PDB entry 5VSW | X-ray diffraction, 4.29 A resolution (low resolution: residue-level contacts below are approximate; hydrogen-bond / salt-bridge calls are withheld) | chains A and C of the 7 polymer chains in the assembly

# Chain A
Name: DNA-directed RNA polymerase subunit alpha
Source organism: Escherichia coli (strain K12)
Notes: EC 2.7.7.6
UniProtKB: P0A7Z4 (RPOA_ECOLI); residues 1-329 here = UniProt positions 1-329
Sequence (329 residues; row label = number of the first residue in the row):
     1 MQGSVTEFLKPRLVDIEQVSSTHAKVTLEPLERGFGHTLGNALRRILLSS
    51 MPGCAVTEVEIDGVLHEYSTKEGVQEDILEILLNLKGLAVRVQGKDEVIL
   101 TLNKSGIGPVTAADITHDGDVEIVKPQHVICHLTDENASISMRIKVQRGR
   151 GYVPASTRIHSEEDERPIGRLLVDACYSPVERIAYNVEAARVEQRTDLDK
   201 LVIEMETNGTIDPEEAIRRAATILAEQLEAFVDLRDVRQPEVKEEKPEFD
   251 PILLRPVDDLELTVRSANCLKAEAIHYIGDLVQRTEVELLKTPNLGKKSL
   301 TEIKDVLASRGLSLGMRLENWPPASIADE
Unresolved in the structure: 1-6, 326-329
Curated features (UniProtKB/Swiss-Prot):
  - region: Glu162 to Glu165 (Required for interaction with Crp at class II promoters)
  - modified residue: Arg265 (ADP-ribosylarginine), Lys297 (N6-acetyllysine), Lys298 (N6-acetyllysine)

# Chain C
Name: DNA-directed RNA polymerase subunit beta
Source organism: Escherichia coli (strain K12)
Notes: EC 2.7.7.6
UniProtKB: P0A8V2 (RPOB_ECOLI); residues 1-1342 here = UniProt positions 1-1342
Sequence (1342 residues; numbered 1 to 1342; the number before each row is that of its first residue):
     1 MVYSYTEKKRIRKDFGKRPQVLDVPYLLSIQLDSFQKFIEQDPEGQYGLE
    51 AAFRSVFPIQSYSGNSELQYVSYRLGEPVFDVQECQIRGVTYSAPLRVKL
   101 RLVIYEREAPEGTVKDIKEQEVYMGEIPLMTDNGTFVINGTERVIVSQLH
   151 RSPGVFFDSDKGKTHSSGKVLYNARIIPYRGSWLDFEFDPKDNLFVRIDR
   201 RRKLPATIILRALNYTTEQILDLFFEKVIFEIRDNKLQMELVPERLRGET
   251 ASFDIEANGKVYVEKGRRITARHIRQLEKDDVKLIEVPVEYIAGKVVAKD
   301 YIDESTGELICAANMELSLDLLAKLSQSGHKRIETLFTNDLDHGPYISET
   351 LRVDPTNDRLSALVEIYRMMRPGEPPTREAAESLFENLFFSEDRYDLSAV
   401 GRMKFNRSLLREEIEGSGILSKDDIIDVMKKLIDIRNGKGEVDDIDHLGN
   451 RRIRSVGEMAENQFRVGLVRVERAVKERLSLGDLDTLMPQDMINAKPISA
   501 AVKEFFGSSQLSQFMDQNNPLSEITHKRRISALGPGGLTRERAGFEVRDV
   551 HPTHYGRVCPIETPEGPNIGLINSLSVYAQTNEYGFLETPYRKVTDGVVT
   601 DEIHYLSAIEEGNYVIAQANSNLDEEGHFVEDLVTCRSKGESSLFSRDQV
   651 DYMDVSTQQVVSVGASLIPFLEHDDANRALMGANMQRQAVPTLRADKPLV
   701 GTGMERAVAVDSGVTAVAKRGGVVQYVDASRIVIKVNEDEMYPGEAGIDI
   751 YNLTKYTRSNQNTCINQMPCVSLGEPVERGDVLADGPSTDLGELALGQNM
   801 RVAFMPWNGYNFEDSILVSERVVQEDRFTTIHIQELACVSRDTKLGPEEI
   851 TADIPNVGEAALSKLDESGIVYIGAEVTGGDILVGKVTPKGETQLTPEEK
   901 LLRAIFGEKASDVKDSSLRVPNGVSGTVIDVQVFTRDGVEKDKRALEIEE
   951 MQLKQAKKDLSEELQILEAGLFSRIRAVLVAGGVEAEKLDKLPRDRWLEL
  1001 GLTDEEKQNQLEQLAEQYDELKHEFEKKLEAKRRKITQGDDLAPGVLKIV
  1051 KVYLAVKRRIQPGDKMAGRHGNKGVISKINPIEDMPYDENGTPVDIVLNP
  1101 LGVPSRMNIGQILETHLGMAAKGIGDKINAMLKQQQEVAKLREFIQRAYD
  1151 LGADVRQKVDLSTFSDEEVMRLAENLRKGMPIATPVFDGAKEAEIKELLK
  1201 LGDLPTSGQIRLYDGRTGEQFERPVTVGYMYMLKLNHLVDDKMHARSTGS
  1251 YSLVTQQPLGGKAQFGGQRFGEMEVWALEAYGAAYTLQEMLTVKSDDVNG
  1301 RTKMYKNIVDGNHQMEPGMPESFNVLLKEIRSLGINIELEDE
Unresolved in the structure: 1-2
Curated features (UniProtKB/Swiss-Prot):
  - modified residue (N6-acetyllysine): Lys1022, Lys1200

# Interface between chain A and chain C
Contacting residue pairs (73; chain A residue first):
  Asn41(A) - Tyr1087(C)
  Asn41(A) - Gly1215(C)
  Asn41(A) - Arg1216(C)
  Asn41(A) - Thr1217(C)
  Asn41(A) - Gly1218(C)
  Arg44(A) - Tyr1087(C)
  Arg44(A) - Gly1091(C)
  Arg45(A) - Glu1083(C)
  Arg45(A) - Asp1084(C)
  Arg45(A) - Gly1215(C)
  Arg45(A) - Arg1216(C)
  Ser49(A) - Glu1083(C)
  Leu65(A) - Gly874(C)
  His66(A) - Thr927(C)
  His66(A) - Val928(C)
  His66(A) - Ile929(C)
  Glu67(A) - Lys1057(C)
  Tyr68(A) - Tyr756(C)
  Tyr68(A) - Ile831(C)
  Tyr68(A) - Ile929(C)
  Tyr68(A) - Ala1055(C)
  Tyr68(A) - Lys1057(C)
  Thr70(A) - Ala729(C)
  Thr70(A) - Lys755(C)
  Lys71(A) - Asp728(C)
  Glu72(A) - Asp728(C)
  Glu72(A) - Ser730(C)
  Glu72(A) - Lys958(C)
  Gly73(A) - Tyr726(C)
  Gly73(A) - Asp728(C)
  Val74(A) - Asp728(C)
  Val74(A) - Ala729(C)
  Gln75(A) - Val727(C)
  Gln75(A) - Ala729(C)
  Gln75(A) - Val771(C)
  Glu76(A) - Ala729(C)
  Asp77(A) - Lys755(C)
  Asp77(A) - Tyr756(C)
  Asp77(A) - Asn766(C)
  Asp77(A) - Met768(C)
  Leu79(A) - Leu693(C)
  Leu79(A) - Tyr756(C)
  Leu79(A) - Lys1057(C)
  Glu80(A) - Met768(C)
  Leu83(A) - Leu693(C)
  Leu83(A) - Arg694(C)
  Lys86(A) - Asp826(C)
  Ile107(A) - Leu773(C)
  Thr134(A) - Tyr726(C)
  Thr134(A) - Val727(C)
  Thr134(A) - Leu773(C)
  Asp135(A) - Tyr726(C)
  Tyr152(A) - Val823(C)
  Tyr152(A) - Gln824(C)
  Pro154(A) - Arg1059(C)
  Ser156(A) - Arg1059(C)
  Leu171(A) - Glu876(C)
  Leu172(A) - Glu876(C)
  Asp174(A) - Asp826(C)
  Glu181(A) - Arg821(C)
  Arg182(A) - Asn1090(C)
  Arg182(A) - Gly1091(C)
  Arg182(A) - Thr1092(C)
  Ile183(A) - Gly1091(C)
  Ala184(A) - Asn1090(C)
  Ala184(A) - Gly1091(C)
  Tyr185(A) - Tyr1087(C)
  Tyr185(A) - Gly1218(C)
  Asn186(A) - Glu1089(C)
  Glu261(A) - Gly858(C)
  Glu261(A) - Glu859(C)
  Ala308(A) - Phe906(C)
  Ser309(A) - Phe906(C)
Also at the interface, not in a pair above, chain A (43 interface residues in all): Glu165, Ile168, Cys176, Arg310, Gly311
Also at the interface, not in a pair above, chain C (49 interface residues in all): Gln767, Pro769, Ser772, Ile873, Ala875, Glu962, Ile1082, Pro1093

# Summary
43 residues of chain A face 49 of chain C across their interface.
Chain A is DNA-directed RNA polymerase subunit alpha and chain C is DNA-directed RNA polymerase subunit beta,
both from Escherichia coli (strain K12); the structure, X-ray crystal structure of Escherichia coli RNA
polymerase and DksA/ppGpp complex, was determined by X-ray diffraction, deposited together with 5W1S and 5W1T.
